Entry 5N9G (X-ray diffraction, 2.70 A resolution); this record covers chains A and E of the 5 polymer chains in the assembly.

Chain A:
Protein: Transcription factor IIIB 50 kDa subunit
Organism: Homo sapiens
UniProtKB: Q9HAW0 (BRF2_HUMAN); residue numbers follow UniProt; this construct covers 62-419
Chain sequence (377 residues; row label = number of the first residue in the row):
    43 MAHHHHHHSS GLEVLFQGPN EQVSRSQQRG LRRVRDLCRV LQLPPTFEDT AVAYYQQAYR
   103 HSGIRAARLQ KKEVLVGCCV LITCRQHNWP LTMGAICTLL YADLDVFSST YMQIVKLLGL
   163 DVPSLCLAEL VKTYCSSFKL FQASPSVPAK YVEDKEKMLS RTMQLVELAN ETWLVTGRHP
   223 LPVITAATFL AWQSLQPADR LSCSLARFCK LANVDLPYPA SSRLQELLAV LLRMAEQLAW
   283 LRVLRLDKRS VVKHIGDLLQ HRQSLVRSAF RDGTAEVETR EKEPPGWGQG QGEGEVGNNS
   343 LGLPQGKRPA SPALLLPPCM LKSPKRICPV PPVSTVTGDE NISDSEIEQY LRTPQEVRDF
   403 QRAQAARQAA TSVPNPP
Unresolved in the structure: 43-64, 319-353, 407-419
Construct notes: initiating methionine (43); expression tag (44-61)
UniProt features mapped onto this chain:
  - region: Ala108 to Lys114 (Interaction with target DNA), Leu357 to Leu363 (Required for the formation of a ternary complex with DNA and TBP)
  - modified residue: Ser353 (Phosphoserine), Cys361 (Cysteine sulfenic acid (-SOH))
  - mutagenesis: Arg110 (R110A: Decreases affinity for DNA), Cys361 (C361A: Abolishes response to oxidative stress. Abolishes the decrease in the formation of a ternary complex with DNA and TBP in response to oxidative stress ...)
From the paper describing this entry:
  - binding site for DNA/RNA: Ala108, Arg110, Lys113
  - conformationally variable residues: Tyr260

Chain E:
Molecule: DNA/RNA
Sequence (25 nucleotides; row label = number of the first residue in the row):
     2 TTGAAGGGCT TAAAATAGGT GTGAC

Chain A / chain E interface:
Pairs across the interface (23; chain A residue first):
  Ser66(A) with DA25(E), sugar contact; DC26(E), phosphate contact
  Arg67(A) with DC26(E), base contact
  Ser68(A) with DA25(E), hydrogen bond to the phosphate
  Arg107(A) with DC26(E), phosphate contact
  Ala109(A) with DG24(E), sugar contact
  Arg110(A) with DG22(E), base contact; DT23(E), phosphate contact; DG24(E), phosphate contact
  Leu111(A) with DG24(E), hydrogen bond to the phosphate; DA25(E), phosphate contact
  Lys114(A) with DG24(E), phosphate contact; DA25(E), salt bridge to the phosphate
  Ser150(A) with DT11(E), phosphate contact; DT12(E), hydrogen bond to the phosphate
  Met154(A) with DT12(E), phosphate contact; A13(E), phosphate contact
  Lys158(A) with A14(E), salt bridge to the phosphate
  Ser246(A) with DT3(E), hydrogen bond to the phosphate
  Ala248(A) with DT2(E), phosphate contact; DT3(E), phosphate contact
  Ser263(A) with G4(E), phosphate contact
  Gln267(A) with G4(E), phosphate contact
Other interface residues (no listed pair), chain A (19 interface residues in all): Arg71, Asp147, Ser151, Tyr260
Other interface residues (no listed pair), chain E (13 interface residues in all): A5

In short:
19 residues of chain A and 13 residues of chain E are in contact; the contacts include 4 hydrogen bonds and 2
salt bridges. Among the polar pairs are Ser68(A)-DA25(E), Leu111(A)-DG24(E) and Ser150(A)-DT12(E). From the
paper: a binding site for DNA/RNA at Ala108(A), Arg110(A) and Lys113(A); conformational variability at
Tyr260(A).
Chain A is Transcription factor IIIB 50 kDa subunit (Homo sapiens) and chain E is DNA/RNA; the structure,
TFIIIB -TBP/Brf2/DNA and SANT domain of Bdp1-, was determined by X-ray diffraction.
